PDB entry 8POU | X-ray diffraction, 1.65 A resolution | chains L and S

[Chain L]
Protein: Uptake hydrogenase large subunit
Source organism: Cupriavidus necator H16
Notes: EC 1.12.99.6
UniProtKB: P31891 (MBHL_CUPNH); residue numbers follow UniProt; this construct covers 1-603
Sequence (603 residues; numbered 1 to 603; the number before each row is that of its first residue):
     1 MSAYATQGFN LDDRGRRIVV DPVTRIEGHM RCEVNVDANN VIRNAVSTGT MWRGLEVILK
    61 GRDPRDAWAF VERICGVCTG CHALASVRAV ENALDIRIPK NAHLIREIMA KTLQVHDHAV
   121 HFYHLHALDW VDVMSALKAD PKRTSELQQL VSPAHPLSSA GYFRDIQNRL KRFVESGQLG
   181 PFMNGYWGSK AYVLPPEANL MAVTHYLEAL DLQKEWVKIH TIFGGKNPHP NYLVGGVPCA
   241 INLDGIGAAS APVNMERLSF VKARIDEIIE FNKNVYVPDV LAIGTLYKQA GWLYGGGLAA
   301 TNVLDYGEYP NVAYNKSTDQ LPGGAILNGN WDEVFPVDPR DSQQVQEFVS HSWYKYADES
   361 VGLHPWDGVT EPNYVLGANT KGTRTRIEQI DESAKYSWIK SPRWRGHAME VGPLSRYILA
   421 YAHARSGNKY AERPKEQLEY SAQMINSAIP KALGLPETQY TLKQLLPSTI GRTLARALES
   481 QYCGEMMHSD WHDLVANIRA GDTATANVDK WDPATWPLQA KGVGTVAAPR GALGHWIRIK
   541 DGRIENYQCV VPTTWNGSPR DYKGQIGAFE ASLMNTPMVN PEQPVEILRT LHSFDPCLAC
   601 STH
Disordered / not traced: 1-2, 245-246
Ion coordination: Mg2+: Glu-56, Cys-549; ni-fe oxidized active center Ni: Cys-75, Cys-78, Cys-597, Cys-600
Small-molecule neighbours: ni-fe oxidized active center (NFV): Cys-75, Val-77, Cys-78, Cys-81, His-82, Ala-528, Pro-529, Arg-530, Leu-533, Val-551, Pro-552, Thr-553, Cys-597, Cys-600
Curated features (UniProtKB/Swiss-Prot):
  - binding site (Ni(2+)): Cys-75, Cys-78, Cys-597, Cys-600

[Chain S]
Protein: Uptake hydrogenase small subunit
Source organism: Cupriavidus necator H16
Notes: EC 1.12.99.6
UniProtKB: P31892 (MBHS_CUPNH); residues 1-317 here correspond to UniProt positions 44-360 (UniProt number = residue number + 43)
Sequence (328 residues; each row starts with the number of its first residue):
     1 METKPRTPVL WLHGLECTGC SESFIRSAHP LAKDVVLSMI SLDYDDTLMA AAGHQAEAIL
    61 EEIMTKYKGN YILAVEGNPP LNQDGMSCII GGRPFIEQLK YVAKDAKAII SWGSCASWGG
   121 VQAAKPNPTQ ATPVHKVITD KPIIKVPGCP PIAEVMTGVI TYMLTFDRIP ELDRQGRPKM
   181 FYSQRIHDKC YRRPHFDAGQ FVEEWDDESA RKGFCLYKMG CKGPTTYNAC STTRWNEGTS
   241 FPIQSGHGCI GCSEDGFWDK GSFYDRLTGI SQFGVEANAD KIGGTASVVV GAAVTAHAAA
   301 SAIKRASKKN ETSGSEHRSA WSHPQFEK
Disordered / not traced: 1-4, 274-328
Sequence notes: engineered mutation Gly-19 (Cys62 in P31892), Gly-120 (Cys163 in P31892); expression tag (318-328)
Ion coordination: 4Fe-4S cluster Fe site 1: Cys-17, Cys-20, Cys-115, Cys-149; 4Fe-4S cluster Fe site 2: His-187, Cys-190, Cys-215, Cys-221; 3Fe-4S cluster Fe: Cys-230, Cys-249, Cys-252
Small-molecule neighbours:
  - 3Fe-4S cluster (F3S): Ile-186, Thr-226, Asn-228, Cys-230, Trp-235, Phe-241, Pro-242, Cys-249, Ile-250, Gly-251, Cys-252, Ser-253
  - 4Fe-4S cluster (SF4), molecule 1: Glu-16, Cys-17, Thr-18, Gly-19, Cys-20, Glu-76, Gly-113, Ser-114, Cys-115, Gly-148, Cys-149, Pro-150
  - 4Fe-4S cluster (SF4), molecule 2: Ile-186, His-187, Cys-190, Arg-192, Arg-193, Phe-196, Cys-215, Leu-216, Tyr-217, Cys-221, Gly-223, Pro-224, Ile-243
Curated features (UniProtKB/Swiss-Prot):
  - binding site ([4Fe-4S] cluster): Cys-17, Cys-20, Cys-115, Cys-149, His-187, Cys-190, Cys-215, Cys-221
  - binding site ([3Fe-4S] cluster): Cys-230, Cys-249, Cys-252
What the authors report for this chain:
  - mutagenesis - C120G: decreased catalytic activity
  - mutagenesis - C120G: decreased stability
  - mutagenesis - C120G: decreased expression

[How chain L and chain S interact]
Contacting residue pairs (202):
  Val-19(L) with His-54(S)
  Asp-21(L) with Gly-53(S); Ile-90(S); Gly-91(S), hydrogen bond (side chain-backbone); Gly-92(S), hydrogen bond (side chain-backbone)
  Pro-22(L) with Tyr-44(S); Ala-52(S); Gly-53(S), hydrogen bond (backbone-backbone)
  Thr-24(L) with Asp-46(S); Met-49(S); Ala-51(S), hydrogen bond (side chain-backbone); Ala-52(S)
  Arg-25(L) with Asp-46(S), hydrogen bond (backbone-backbone); Thr-47(S); Leu-48(S); Met-49(S), hydrogen bond (side chain-backbone); Ala-50(S), hydrogen bond (side chain-backbone)
  Glu-27(L) with Glu-16(S); Cys-17(S); Thr-18(S), hydrogen bond
  His-29(L) with His-13(S), hydrogen bond (side chain-backbone); Gly-14(S), hydrogen bond (side chain-backbone); Cys-88(S); Ile-90(S)
  Arg-31(L) with Gly-92(S)
  Thr-50(L) with Ser-87(S); Cys-88(S); Ile-89(S), hydrogen bond (backbone-backbone)
  Met-51(L) with Leu-15(S), hydrophobic; Glu-16(S); Ser-87(S)
  Trp-52(L) with Leu-15(S); Ser-87(S), hydrogen bond (backbone-backbone); Pro-128(S), hydrophobic; Thr-129(S)
  Arg-53(L) with Leu-15(S); Glu-16(S); Cys-17(S); Gln-122(S); Pro-128(S); Thr-129(S)
  Gly-54(L) with Pro-128(S)
  Leu-55(L) with Val-121(S), hydrophobic
  Val-57(L) with Pro-126(S), hydrophobic
  Ile-58(L) with Val-121(S); Gln-122(S); Ala-124(S); Lys-125(S); Pro-126(S); Pro-128(S)
  Arg-62(L) with Ala-124(S); Lys-125(S), hydrogen bond (side chain-backbone); Trp-258(S), hydrogen bond (side chain-backbone); Asp-259(S), salt bridge
  Arg-65(L) with Tyr-264(S)
  Asp-66(L) with Ser-262(S), hydrogen bond; Phe-263(S), hydrogen bond (side chain-backbone); Tyr-264(S)
  Trp-68(L) with His-247(S); Tyr-264(S), hydrogen bond
  Ala-69(L) with Trp-258(S); Phe-263(S), hydrophobic
  Phe-70(L) with Val-121(S), hydrophobic; Trp-258(S), hydrophobic; Phe-263(S), hydrophobic
  Arg-73(L) with Cys-17(S); Val-121(S); Cys-149(S), hydrogen bond (side chain-backbone); Trp-258(S)
  Ile-74(L) with Cys-17(S)
  Cys-75(L) with Cys-17(S)
  Gly-76(L) with Cys-17(S), hydrogen bond (backbone-backbone); Gly-19(S); Glu-22(S)
  Val-77(L) with Thr-18(S); Glu-22(S)
  His-116(L) with Glu-22(S); Arg-26(S), hydrogen bond
  His-124(L) with Leu-48(S)
  Leu-125(L) with Thr-47(S)
  Arg-169(L) with Lys-33(S); Asp-34(S), salt bridge; Leu-37(S); Ser-38(S), hydrogen bond
  Phe-173(L) with Arg-6(S); Val-36(S); Leu-37(S)
  Ser-176(L) with Arg-6(S), hydrogen bond
  Gln-178(L) with Arg-6(S), hydrogen bond (side chain-backbone); Ser-41(S); Tyr-67(S), hydrogen bond
  Gly-180(L) with Leu-42(S); Asp-43(S)
  Pro-181(L) with Leu-42(S); Leu-48(S); Met-49(S); Ala-50(S), hydrogen bond (backbone-backbone)
  Met-183(L) with Asp-43(S); Ala-51(S); Ile-59(S), hydrophobic; Glu-62(S); Ile-63(S), hydrophobic
  Asn-184(L) with Ala-51(S); Gln-55(S), hydrogen bond (side chain-backbone); Ile-59(S)
  Tyr-186(L) with Ala-50(S); Ala-51(S); Ala-52(S), hydrogen bond (side chain-backbone); Gln-55(S), hydrogen bond
  Trp-187(L) with Ala-50(S), hydrophobic
  Leu-210(L) with Lys-33(S)
  Asp-211(L) with Leu-31(S); Lys-33(S), salt bridge
  Gln-213(L) with Ile-25(S), hydrogen bond (side chain-backbone); Arg-26(S), hydrogen bond
  Lys-214(L) with Arg-26(S); Ser-27(S); Ala-28(S); Leu-31(S)
  Val-217(L) with Arg-26(S); Asn-236(S)
  Lys-218(L) with Asn-236(S); Glu-237(S), salt bridge; Thr-239(S)
  Thr-221(L) with Trp-235(S); Asn-236(S), hydrogen bond; Thr-239(S); Ser-240(S); Ser-245(S), hydrogen bond (backbone-side chain)
  Ile-222(L) with Thr-239(S); Ser-245(S), hydrogen bond (backbone-side chain)
  Gly-225(L) with Trp-235(S); Ser-240(S); Phe-241(S), hydrogen bond (backbone-backbone); Pro-242(S); Ser-245(S), hydrogen bond (backbone-side chain)
  Lys-226(L) with Cys-149(S), hydrogen bond (side chain-backbone); Pro-150(S); Trp-235(S); Asn-236(S); Pro-242(S); Cys-252(S)
  Asn-227(L) with Arg-26(S), hydrogen bond; Trp-235(S); Asn-236(S), hydrogen bond (backbone-side chain)
  Pro-228(L) with Gly-19(S); Glu-22(S); Ser-23(S); Pro-150(S)
  His-229(L) with Cys-17(S), hydrogen bond; Cys-149(S); Pro-150(S)
  Asn-231(L) with Pro-242(S); His-247(S)
  Tyr-232(L) with His-247(S); Tyr-264(S)
  Leu-233(L) with Trp-205(S)
  Pro-238(L) with Ser-245(S); Gly-246(S); His-247(S)
  Cys-239(L) with Ser-245(S), hydrogen bond (backbone-backbone)
  Ala-240(L) with Ala-210(S)
  Ile-241(L) with Arg-211(S)
  Asn-242(L) with Arg-211(S), hydrogen bond (side chain-backbone)
  Ser-250(L) with Lys-212(S); Gly-213(S)
  Ala-251(L) with Arg-211(S)
  Pro-252(L) with Arg-192(S); Gln-244(S); Ser-245(S); Gly-246(S)
  Arg-257(L) with Thr-239(S), hydrogen bond (side chain-backbone)
  Tyr-374(L) with Gln-83(S); Met-86(S)
  Arg-384(L) with Asp-84(S), salt bridge; Met-86(S)
  Thr-385(L) with Asp-84(S); Met-86(S); Gly-92(S); Arg-93(S); Pro-94(S)
  Arg-386(L) with Gly-92(S); Arg-93(S)
  Ile-387(L) with Met-86(S), hydrophobic; Gly-92(S), hydrogen bond (backbone-backbone)
  Trp-398(L) with Gln-83(S); Met-86(S), hydrogen bond (side chain-backbone); Ser-87(S)
  Thr-503(L) with Arg-211(S), hydrogen bond
  Ala-504(L) with Asp-206(S); Arg-211(S)
  Thr-505(L) with Asp-206(S), hydrogen bond (backbone-side chain)
  Ala-506(L) with Trp-205(S), hydrophobic; Asp-206(S)
  Val-508(L) with Glu-204(S); Trp-205(S)
  Trp-511(L) with Trp-205(S); Tyr-264(S), hydrophobic
  Glu-582(L) with Gln-55(S), hydrogen bond (backbone-side chain)
  Pro-584(L) with Gln-55(S)
  Leu-588(L) with Ala-52(S), hydrophobic
  Ala-599(L) with Glu-16(S)
Also at the interface, not in a pair above, chain L (93 interface residues in all): Val-20, Ile-26, Gly-28, Leu-128, Phe-182, Gly-185, Leu-207, Glu-215, Phe-223, Gly-224, Trp-353, Pro-372
Also at the interface, not in a pair above, chain S (90 interface residues in all): Pro-5, Pro-8, Ala-56, Ala-58, Glu-97, Tyr-191, Ile-250

[Overview]
93 residues of chain L face 90 of chain S across their interface, with 47 hydrogen bonds and 5 salt bridges.
Among the polar pairs are Arg-62(L)/Asp-259(S), Arg-169(L)/Asp-34(S) and Asp-211(L)/Lys-33(S). Chain L binds
ni-fe oxidized active center. The paper reports that C120G of chain S reduces catalytic activity; C120G of
chain S reduces stability.
Here chain L is Uptake hydrogenase large subunit and chain S is Uptake hydrogenase small subunit, both from
Cupriavidus necator H16. Entry 8POU (Crystal Structure of the C19G/C120G variant of the membrane-bound
[NiFe]-Hydrogenase from Cupriavidus necator in the air-oxidized ...) was determined by X-ray diffraction (same
publication as 8POY, 8POX, 8POZ, 8POW and 8POV).
